PDB entry 9CT0 | electron microscopy, 3.19 A resolution | chains A and E of the 7 polymer chains in the assembly

== Chain A ==
Name: Gamma-aminobutyric acid receptor subunit beta-2
Source organism: Homo sapiens
Reference sequence: P47870 (GBRB2_HUMAN); residues 1-488 here correspond to UniProt positions 25-512 (UniProt number = residue number + 24)
Sequence (488 residues; each row starts with the number of its first residue):
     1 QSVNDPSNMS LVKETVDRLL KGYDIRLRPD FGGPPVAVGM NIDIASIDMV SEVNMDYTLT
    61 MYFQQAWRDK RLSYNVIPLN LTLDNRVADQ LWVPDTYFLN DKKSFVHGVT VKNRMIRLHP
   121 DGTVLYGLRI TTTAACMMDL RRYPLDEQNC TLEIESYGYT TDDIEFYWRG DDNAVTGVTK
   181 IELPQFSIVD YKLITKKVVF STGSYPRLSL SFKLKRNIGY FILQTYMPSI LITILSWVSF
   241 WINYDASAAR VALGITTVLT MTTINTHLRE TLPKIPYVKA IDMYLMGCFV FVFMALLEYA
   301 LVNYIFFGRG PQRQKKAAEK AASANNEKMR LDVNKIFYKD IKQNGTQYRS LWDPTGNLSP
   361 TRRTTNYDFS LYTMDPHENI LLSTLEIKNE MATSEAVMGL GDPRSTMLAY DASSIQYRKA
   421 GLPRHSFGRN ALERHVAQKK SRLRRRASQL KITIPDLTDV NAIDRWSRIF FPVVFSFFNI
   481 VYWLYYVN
Disordered / not traced: 1-6, 310-459, 488
Disulfides: Cys136-Cys150
Covalent attachments: N-acetylglucosamine (NAG) linked to Asn80, Asn149
Small-molecule neighbours: gamma-amino-butanoic acid (ABU): Tyr97, Glu155, Ser156, Tyr157, Phe200, Thr202, Tyr205
Swiss-Prot annotation at these positions:
  - binding site (histamine): Tyr97, Ser156, Tyr157, Thr202
  - binding site (4-aminobutanoate): Tyr157, Thr202
  - modified residue: Tyr417 (Phosphotyrosine)
  - glycosylation (N-linked (GlcNAc...) asparagine): Asn8, Asn80, Asn149

== Chain E ==
Name: Gamma-aminobutyric acid receptor subunit gamma-2
Source organism: Homo sapiens
Reference sequence: P18507 (GBRG2_HUMAN); residues 1-436 here correspond to UniProt positions 40-475 (UniProt number = residue number + 39)
Sequence (436 residues; each row starts with the number of its first residue):
     1 QKSDDDYEDY ASNKTWVLTP KVPEGDVTVI LNNLLEGYDN KLRPDIGVKP TLIHTDMYVN
    61 SIGPVNAINM EYTIDIFFAQ TWYDRRLKFN STIKVLRLNS NMVGKIWIPD TFFRNSKKAD
   121 AHWITTPNRM LRIWNDGRVL YTLRLTIDAE CQLQLHNFPM DEHSCPLEFS SYGYPREEIV
   181 YQWKRSSVEV GDTRSWRLYQ FSFVGLRNTT EVVKTTSGDY VVMSVYFDLS RRMGYFTIQT
   241 YIPCTLIVVL SWVSFWINKD AVPARTSLGI TTVLTMTTLS TIARKSLPKV SYVTAMDLFV
   301 SVCFIFVFSA LVEYGTLHYF VSNRKPSKDK DKKKKNPLLR MFSFKAPTID IRPRSATIQM
   361 NNATHLQERD EEYGYECLDG KDCASFFCCF EDCRTGAWRH GRIHIRIAKM DSYARIFFPT
   421 AFCLFNLVYW VSYLYL
Disordered / not traced: 1-24, 233-436
Disulfides: Cys151-Cys165
Covalent attachments: N-acetylglucosamine (NAG) linked to Asn208
Swiss-Prot annotation at these positions:
  - region: Arg394 to Asp411 (Interaction with GABARAP)
  - glycosylation (N-linked (GlcNAc...) asparagine): Asn13, Asn90, Asn208

== Interface between chain A and chain E ==
Residue-residue contacts (61):
  Asn8(A) - Gly47(E)  hydrogen bond (side chain-backbone)
  Asn8(A) - Val48(E)
  Met9(A) - Asp45(E)
  Met9(A) - Ile46(E)  hydrophobic
  Met9(A) - Arg86(E)
  Val12(A) - Leu42(E)  hydrophobic
  Val12(A) - Ile46(E)  hydrophobic
  Lys13(A) - Gly37(E)  hydrogen bond (side chain-backbone)
  Lys13(A) - Asp39(E)
  Lys13(A) - Leu42(E)
  Val16(A) - Lys41(E)
  Asp43(A) - Thr216(E)
  Asp48(A) - Lys117(E)
  Met49(A) - Asn69(E)
  Tyr62(A) - Phe112(E)
  Tyr62(A) - Arg114(E)
  Tyr62(A) - Tyr172(E)
  Gln64(A) - Thr216(E)
  Thr82(A) - Gly173(E)
  Thr82(A) - Tyr174(E)
  Thr82(A) - Glu178(E)
  Leu83(A) - Lys41(E)
  Leu83(A) - Leu42(E)  hydrophobic
  Leu83(A) - Tyr174(E)
  Asp84(A) - Asn40(E)
  Asp84(A) - Lys41(E)  hydrogen bond (backbone-backbone)
  Asp84(A) - Tyr174(E)
  Arg86(A) - Asn40(E)
  Arg86(A) - Gly104(E)  hydrogen bond (side chain-backbone)
  Arg86(A) - Ile106(E)  hydrogen bond (side chain-backbone)
  Val87(A) - Lys41(E)
  His107(A) - Ser116(E)
  His107(A) - Lys117(E)
  Val109(A) - Thr111(E)
  Val109(A) - Phe112(E)
  Val109(A) - Phe113(E)  hydrophobic
  Val109(A) - Ala119(E)
  Val109(A) - Asp120(E)
  Val109(A) - Leu145(E)  hydrophobic
  Thr110(A) - Thr111(E)  hydrogen bond (side chain-backbone)
  Thr110(A) - Arg129(E)
  Thr110(A) - Leu145(E)
  Val111(A) - Asp110(E)
  Asn113(A) - Phe112(E)
  Arg114(A) - Tyr172(E)
  Met115(A) - Tyr172(E)  hydrophobic
  Met115(A) - Gly173(E)
  Met115(A) - Ser217(E)
  Met115(A) - Tyr220(E)
  Arg117(A) - Gly173(E)  hydrogen bond (side chain-backbone)
  Arg117(A) - Pro175(E)
  Arg117(A) - Ser217(E)  hydrogen bond (side chain-backbone)
  Arg117(A) - Tyr220(E)  hydrogen bond
  Gly127(A) - Tyr172(E)
  Leu128(A) - Tyr172(E)  hydrogen bond (backbone-side chain)
  Arg129(A) - Phe112(E)
  Arg129(A) - Phe113(E)  hydrogen bond (side chain-backbone)
  Arg129(A) - Arg114(E)
  Arg129(A) - Ser116(E)  hydrogen bond (side chain-backbone)
  Arg129(A) - Tyr172(E)  hydrogen bond (backbone-side chain)
  Glu182(A) - Gln152(E)  hydrogen bond
Also at the interface, not in a pair above, chain A (31 interface residues in all): Leu79, Asn80, Phe105, Leu125
Also at the interface, not in a pair above, chain E (41 interface residues in all): Tyr38, Arg43, Phe78, Lys105, Ile108, Pro109, Ala121, Leu143

== In short ==
The interface between chain A and chain E involves 31 residues on one side and 41 on the other; the contacts
include 14 hydrogen bonds. Among the polar pairs are Asn8(A)-Gly47(E), Lys13(A)-Gly37(E) and
Arg86(A)-Gly104(E). Ligands of chain A: gamma-amino-butanoic acid.
Here chain A is Gamma-aminobutyric acid receptor subunit beta-2 and chain E is Gamma-aminobutyric acid
receptor subunit gamma-2, both from Homo sapiens. Entry 9CT0 (Native human GABAA receptor of
beta2-alpha1-beta2-alpha2-gamma2 assembly) was determined by electron microscopy (same publication as 9CRS,
9CRV, 9CSB, 9CTJ, 9CTP, 9CTV and 6 further entries).
